6O81 - chains C and D of the 16 polymer chains in the assembly; structure by electron microscopy, 3.21 A resolution.

== Chain C (and D) ==
Molecule: Translation initiation factor eIF-2B subunit beta
From: Homo sapiens
Notes: chain D of this document is another copy of the same molecule, construct and numbering; everything in this record applies to it too
UniProt: P49770 (EI2BB_HUMAN); numbering as in UniProt (aligned over 2-351)
Sequence (368 residues; row label = number of the first residue in the row; numbers below 1 keep their minus sign (Met-16 is residue -16)):
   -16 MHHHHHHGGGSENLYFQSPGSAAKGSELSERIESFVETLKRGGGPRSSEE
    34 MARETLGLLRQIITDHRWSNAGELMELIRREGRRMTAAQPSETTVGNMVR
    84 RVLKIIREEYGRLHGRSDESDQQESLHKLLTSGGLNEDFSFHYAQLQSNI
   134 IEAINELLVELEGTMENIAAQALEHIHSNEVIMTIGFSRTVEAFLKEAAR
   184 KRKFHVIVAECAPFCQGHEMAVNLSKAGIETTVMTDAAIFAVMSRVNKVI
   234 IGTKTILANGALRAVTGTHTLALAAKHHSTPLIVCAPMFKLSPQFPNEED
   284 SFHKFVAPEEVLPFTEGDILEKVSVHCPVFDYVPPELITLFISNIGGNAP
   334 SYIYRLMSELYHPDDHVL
Disordered / not traced: -16 to 7, 99-125 (chain D: -16 to 7, 99-124)
Differences from the reference sequence: initiating methionine (-16); expression tag (-15 to 1)
Small-molecule neighbours: C7B (2-(4-chloranylphenoxy)-N-[4-[2-(4-chloranylphenoxy)ethanoylamino]cyclohexyl]ethanamide): Asn162, Val164, His188, Ile190, Thr215, Val225
Curated features (UniProtKB/Swiss-Prot):
  - natural variant: Val85 (V85E: In VWM2), Ala127 (A127V: Found in a patient with Rett syndrome-like phenotype; uncertain significance), Ser171 (S171F: In VWM2), Pro196 (P196S: In VWM2), Gly200 (G200V: In VWM2), Glu213 (E213G: In VWM2), Cys268 (C268Y: In VWM2), Lys273 (K273R: In VWM2), Val316 (V316D: In VWM2), Gly329 (G329V: In VWM2)
Reported in the primary citation:
  - mutagenesis - N132D: increased catalytic activity with Eukaryotic translation initiation factor 2 subunit 1

== Interface between chain C and chain D ==
Contacting residue pairs - 13 pairs, chain C then chain D:
  His160(C) - Arg228(D)  hydrogen bond
  Glu163(C) - Arg228(D)  salt bridge
  Ser227(C) - Asn230(D)
  Arg228(C) - His160(D)  hydrogen bond
  Arg228(C) - Asn230(D)  hydrogen bond (side chain-backbone)
  Arg228(C) - Lys231(D)
  Asn230(C) - Ser227(D)
  Asn230(C) - Arg228(D)
  His260(C) - Ser262(D)  hydrogen bond
  His261(C) - His261(D)
  His261(C) - Ser262(D)
  Ser262(C) - His260(D)
  Ser262(C) - His261(D)
Also at the interface, not in a pair above, chain C (9 interface residues in all): Lys231
Also at the interface, not in a pair above, chain D (9 interface residues in all): Glu163

== Overview ==
Chain C and chain D each contribute 9 residues to their interface; the contacts include 4 hydrogen bonds and 1
salt bridge. Polar pairs include Glu163(C)-Arg228(D), His160(C)-Arg228(D) and Arg228(C)-Asn230(D). Chain C
binds compound C7B. From the paper: N132D of chain C increases catalytic activity with Eukaryotic translation
initiation factor 2 subunit 1.
Both chains are Translation initiation factor eIF-2B subunit beta (Homo sapiens). Entry 6O81 (Electron
cryo-microscopy of the eukaryotic translation initiation factor 2B bound to translation initiation factor 2
from ...) was determined by electron microscopy (same publication as 6O85 and 6O9Z).
